Entry 9AZG (X-ray diffraction, 2.16 A resolution); this record covers chain A.

Chain A:
Name: 2-nitroimidazole nitrohydrolase
From: Mycobacterium sp. JS330
Notes: EC 3.5.99.9
Reference sequence: F4ZCI3 (NNHA_MYCS0); residues 1-379 here = UniProt positions 1-379
Sequence (386 residues; numbered -6 to 379; the number before each row is that of its first residue; numbers below 1 keep their minus sign (Met-6 is residue -6)):
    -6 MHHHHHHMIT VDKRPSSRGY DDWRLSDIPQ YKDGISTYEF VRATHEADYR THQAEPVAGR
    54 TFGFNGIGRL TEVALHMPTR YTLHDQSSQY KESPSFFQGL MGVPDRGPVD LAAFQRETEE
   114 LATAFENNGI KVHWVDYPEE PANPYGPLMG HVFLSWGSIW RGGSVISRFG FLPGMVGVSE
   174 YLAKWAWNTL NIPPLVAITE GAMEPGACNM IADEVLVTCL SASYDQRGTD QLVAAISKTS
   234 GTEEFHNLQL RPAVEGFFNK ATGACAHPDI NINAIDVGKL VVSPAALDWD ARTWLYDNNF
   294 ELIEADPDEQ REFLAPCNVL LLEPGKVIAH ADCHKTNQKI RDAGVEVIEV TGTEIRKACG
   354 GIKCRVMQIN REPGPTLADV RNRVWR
Not modelled in the structure: -6 to 10
Sequence notes: initiating methionine (-6); expression tag (-5 to 0); engineered mutation Ile2 (Thr in F4ZCI3), Asp14 (Gly in F4ZCI3), Arg73 (Lys in F4ZCI3)
Metal / ion sites: Na+: Gln242, Asp281
UniProt features mapped onto this chain:
  - active site: Cys357 (Amidino-cysteine intermediate)
What the authors report for this chain:
  - catalytic residues: Glu197, His260, Cys357
  - mutagenesis - H260F, H260N, D262N, N311D, C357A, C357S: abolished catalytic activity
  - mutagenesis - C352A, C352S: decreased catalytic activity
  - mutagenesis - C352S: decreased expression
  - mutagenesis - T2I/G14D/K73R: increased expression
  - catalytic residues: Asp262 (proposed by the authors, not directly observed)
  - specificity-determining residues: Glu197 (from molecular simulation)
  - catalytic residues: Asn311 (from molecular simulation)

Overview:
Gln242 and Asp281 form the Na+ site. UniProt lists active-site residue Cys357. From the paper: catalytic
residues Glu197, His260 and Cys357 among others; H260F, H260N and D262N, among others, abolish catalytic
activity; 9 substitutions were tested in all.
Chain A is 2-nitroimidazole nitrohydrolase (Mycobacterium sp. JS330); the structure, Native nnhA in H32, was
determined by X-ray diffraction together with 9AZH, 9B01 and 9B02 from the same study.
